Entry 7XG4 (electron microscopy, 3.70 A resolution); this record covers chains D and K of the 12 polymer chains in the assembly.

# Chain D
Protein: Csf2
Organism: Pseudomonas aeruginosa
Chain sequence (348 residues; each row starts with the number of its first residue):
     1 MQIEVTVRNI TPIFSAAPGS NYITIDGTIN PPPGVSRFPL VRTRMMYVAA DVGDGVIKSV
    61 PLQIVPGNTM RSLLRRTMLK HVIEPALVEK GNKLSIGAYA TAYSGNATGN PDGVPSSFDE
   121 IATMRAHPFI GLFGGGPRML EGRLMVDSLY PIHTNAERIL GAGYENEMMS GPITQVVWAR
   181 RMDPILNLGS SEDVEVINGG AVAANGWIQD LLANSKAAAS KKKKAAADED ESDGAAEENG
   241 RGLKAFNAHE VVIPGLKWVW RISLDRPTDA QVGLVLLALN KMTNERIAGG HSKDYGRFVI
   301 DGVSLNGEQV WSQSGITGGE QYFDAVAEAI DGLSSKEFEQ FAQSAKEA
Not modelled in the structure: 224-239, 348

# Chain K
Molecule: TS
Sequence (54 nucleotides; row label = number of the first residue in the row):
     1 CTGCCGCACT TGCTCATCAA GCCTTCCTTC AGGTGTTGCT CCAGAAAGGG TGTT
Not modelled in the structure: 1-15, 53-54

# How chain D and chain K interact
Residue-residue contacts - 21 pairs, chain D then chain K:
  Tyr-22(D) with DG33(K), hydrogen bond to the phosphate
  Arg-37(D) with DG32(K), phosphate contact
  Phe-38(D) with DA31(K), sugar contact; DG32(K), phosphate contact
  Pro-39(D) with DG33(K), base contact
  Asn-110(D) with DT40(K), hydrogen bond to the phosphate; DC41(K), phosphate contact
  Pro-111(D) with DT40(K), sugar contact; DC41(K), sugar contact
  Gly-113(D) with DC42(K), sugar contact
  Met-139(D) with DC41(K), base contact
  Arg-181(D) with DG33(K), base contact
  Ala-218(D) with DG32(K), base contact
  Lys-221(D) with DG32(K), base contact
  Lys-222(D) with DG32(K), sugar contact
  Arg-241(D) with DG33(K), hydrogen bond to the sugar
  Lys-244(D) with DC30(K), phosphate contact; DA31(K), salt bridge to the phosphate
  Ala-245(D) with DG33(K), base contact
  Phe-246(D) with DA31(K), base contact
  Asn-247(D) with DG33(K), hydrogen bond to the base
Other interface residues (no listed pair), chain D (20 interface residues in all): Arg-180, Asn-214, Ala-217
Other interface residues (no listed pair), chain K (8 interface residues in all): DT34

# Overview
20 residues of chain D face 8 of chain K across their interface, with 4 hydrogen bonds and 1 salt bridge.
Polar contacts include Asn-247(D)/DG33(K), Arg-241(D)/DG33(K) and Tyr-22(D)/DG33(K).
Here chain D is Csf2 (Pseudomonas aeruginosa) and chain K is TS. Entry 7XG4 (CryoEM structure of type IV-A
CasDinG bound NTS-nicked Csf-crRNA-dsDNA quaternary complex in a second state) was determined by electron
microscopy together with 7XF1, 7XFZ, 7XG0, 7XG1, 7XG2 and 7XG3 from the same study.
